PDB entry 6T35 | X-ray diffraction, 1.75 A resolution | chain A

# Chain A
Name: Beta-lactamase
Source organism: Escherichia coli K-12
Notes: EC 3.5.2.6
UniProt: P00811 (AMPC_ECOLI); residues 4-361 here correspond to UniProt positions 20-377 (UniProt number = residue number + 16)
Chain sequence (358 residues; row label = number of the first residue in the row):
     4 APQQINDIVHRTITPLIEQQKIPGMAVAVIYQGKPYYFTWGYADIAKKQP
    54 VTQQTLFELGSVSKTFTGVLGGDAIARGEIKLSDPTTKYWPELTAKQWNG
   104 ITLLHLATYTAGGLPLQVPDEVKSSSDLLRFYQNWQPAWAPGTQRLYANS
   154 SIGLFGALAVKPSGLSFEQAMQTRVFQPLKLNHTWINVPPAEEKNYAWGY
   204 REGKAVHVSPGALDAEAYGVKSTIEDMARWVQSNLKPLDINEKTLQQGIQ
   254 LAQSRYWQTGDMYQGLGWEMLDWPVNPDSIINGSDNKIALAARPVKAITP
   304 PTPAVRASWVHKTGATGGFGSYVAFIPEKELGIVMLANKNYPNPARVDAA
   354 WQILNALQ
Covalent attachments: Enmetazobactam derived trans-enamine adduct (M9W) linked to Ser-64
Metal / ion sites: Zn2+ site 1 near His-13 (its only coordinating residue here); Zn2+ site 2 near His-186 (its only coordinating residue here); Zn2+ site 3: His-186, Asp-229
Small-molecule neighbours: Enmetazobactam derived trans-enamine adduct (M9W): Gly-63, Lys-67, Gln-120, Tyr-150, Asn-152, Val-211, Ser-212, Pro-213, Gly-214, Tyr-221, Gly-317, Ala-318, Thr-319, Gly-320
Swiss-Prot annotation at these positions:
  - active site: Ser-64 (Acyl-ester intermediate)
  - binding site (a beta-lactam): Ser-64, Gln-120, Tyr-150, Asn-152, Ala-318, Asn-343
From the paper describing this entry:
  - binding site for Enmetazobactam derived trans-enamine adduct: Ser-64
  - catalytic residues: Ser-64

# Summary
Covalently linked Enmetazobactam derived trans-enamine adduct: at Ser-64. His-186 and Asp-229 form the Zn2+
site 3. UniProt lists active-site residue Ser-64 and 6 beta-lactam-binding residues. From the paper: the
catalytic residue Ser-64; a binding site for Enmetazobactam derived trans-enamine adduct at Ser-64.
Chain A is Beta-lactamase (Escherichia coli K-12); the structure, Crystal structure of AmpC from E.coli with
Enmetazobactam (AAI-101), was determined by X-ray diffraction, deposited together with 7B3R, 7B3S and 7B3U.
